Entry 6Z9P (electron microscopy, 3.90 A resolution); this record covers chains X and K of the 16 polymer chains in the assembly.

Chain X:
Protein: DNA-directed RNA polymerase subunit beta
From: Escherichia coli
Notes: EC 2.7.7.6
UniProt: P0A8V4 (RPOB_ECO57); residues 1-1342 here = UniProt positions 1-1342
Chain sequence (1342 residues; numbered 1 to 1342; the number before each row is that of its first residue):
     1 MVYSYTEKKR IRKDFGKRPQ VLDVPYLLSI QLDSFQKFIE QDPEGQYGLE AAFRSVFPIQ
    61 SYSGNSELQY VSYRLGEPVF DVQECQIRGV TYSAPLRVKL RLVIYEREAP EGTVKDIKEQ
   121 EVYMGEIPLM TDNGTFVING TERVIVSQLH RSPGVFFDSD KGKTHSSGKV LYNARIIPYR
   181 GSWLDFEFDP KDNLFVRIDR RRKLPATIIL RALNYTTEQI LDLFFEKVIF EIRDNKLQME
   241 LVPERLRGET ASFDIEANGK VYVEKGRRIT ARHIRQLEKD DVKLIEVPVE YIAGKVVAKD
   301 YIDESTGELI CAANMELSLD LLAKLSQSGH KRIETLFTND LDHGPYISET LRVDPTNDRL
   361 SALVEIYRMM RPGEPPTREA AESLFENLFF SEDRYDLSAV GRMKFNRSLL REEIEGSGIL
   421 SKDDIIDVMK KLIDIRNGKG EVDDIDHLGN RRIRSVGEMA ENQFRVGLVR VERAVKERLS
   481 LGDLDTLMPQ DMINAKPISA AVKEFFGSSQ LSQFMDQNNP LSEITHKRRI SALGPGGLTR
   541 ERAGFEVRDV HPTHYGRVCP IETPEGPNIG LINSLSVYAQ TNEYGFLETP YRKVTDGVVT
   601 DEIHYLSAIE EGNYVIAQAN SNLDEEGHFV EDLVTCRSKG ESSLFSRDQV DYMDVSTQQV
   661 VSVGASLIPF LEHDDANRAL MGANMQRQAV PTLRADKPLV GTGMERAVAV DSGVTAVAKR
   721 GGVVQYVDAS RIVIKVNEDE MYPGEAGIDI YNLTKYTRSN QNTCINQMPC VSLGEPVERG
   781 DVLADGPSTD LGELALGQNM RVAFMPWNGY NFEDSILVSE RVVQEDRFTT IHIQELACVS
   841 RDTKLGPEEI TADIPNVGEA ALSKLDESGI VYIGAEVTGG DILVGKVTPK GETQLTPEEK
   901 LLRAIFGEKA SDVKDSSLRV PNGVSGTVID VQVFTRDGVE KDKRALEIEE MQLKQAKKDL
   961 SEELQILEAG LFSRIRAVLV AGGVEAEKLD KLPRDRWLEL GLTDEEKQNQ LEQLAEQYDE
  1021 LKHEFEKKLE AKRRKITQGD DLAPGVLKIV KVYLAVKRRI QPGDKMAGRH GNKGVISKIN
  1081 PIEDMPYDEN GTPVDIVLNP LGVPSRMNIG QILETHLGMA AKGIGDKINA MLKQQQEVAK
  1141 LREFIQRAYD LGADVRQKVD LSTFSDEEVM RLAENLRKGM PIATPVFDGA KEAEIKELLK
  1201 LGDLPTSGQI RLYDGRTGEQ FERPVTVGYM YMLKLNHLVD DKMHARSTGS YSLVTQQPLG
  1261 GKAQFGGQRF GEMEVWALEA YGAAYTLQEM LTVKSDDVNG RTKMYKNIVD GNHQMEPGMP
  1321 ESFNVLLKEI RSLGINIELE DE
Unresolved in the structure: 1, 1342
UniProt features mapped onto this chain:
  - modified residue (N6-acetyllysine): Lys1022, Lys1200

Chain K:
Molecule: non template strand
Sequence (50 nucleotides; numbered -35 to 14; the number before each row is that of its first residue; numbers below 1 keep their minus sign (DG-35 is residue -35)):
   -35 GGGCTGCGAA TAACGGCCGA GCAGCGTAGC ATTACTTGTG AGCGGATAAC
Unresolved in the structure: -35 to -19, -10 to -4, 13-14

Chain X / chain K interface:
Residue-residue contacts - 13 pairs, chain X then chain K:
  Arg151(X) - DC-1(K)  base contact
  Arg175(X) - DA-2(K)  phosphate contact
  Arg175(X) - DC-1(K)  sugar contact
  Trp183(X) - DA-2(K)  hydrogen bond to the base
  Asp199(X) - DA-2(K)  base contact
  Arg200(X) - DA-2(K)  phosphate contact
  Arg200(X) - DC-1(K)  salt bridge to the phosphate
  Ile445(X) - DC-1(K)  base contact
  Arg470(X) - DC-11(K)  base contact
  Arg473(X) - DC-11(K)  salt bridge to the phosphate
  Gly536(X) - DA-2(K)  phosphate contact
  Gly537(X) - DA-2(K)  phosphate contact
  Arg542(X) - DT0(K)  hydrogen bond to the base
Also at the interface, not in a pair above, chain X (15 interface residues in all): Lys163, Ala474, Pro497, Leu538
Also at the interface, not in a pair above, chain K (5 interface residues in all): DG2

Overview:
Chain X and chain K form an interface of 15 and 5 residues respectively, with 2 hydrogen bonds and 2 salt
bridges. Polar contacts include Trp183(X)-DA-2(K), Arg542(X)-DT0(K) and Arg200(X)-DC-1(K).
Here chain X is DNA-directed RNA polymerase subunit beta (Escherichia coli) and chain K is non template
strand. Entry 6Z9P (Transcription termination intermediate complex 1) was determined by electron microscopy
together with 6Z9Q, 6Z9R, 6Z9S, 6Z9T, 7ADB, 7ADC, 7ADD and 7ADE from the same study.
